Entry 7M2N (X-ray diffraction, 2.50 A resolution); this record covers chains A and D of the 4 polymer chains in the assembly.

[Chain A (and D)]
Protein: L-lactate dehydrogenase A chain
Source organism: Homo sapiens
Notes: EC 1.1.1.27; chain D of this document is another copy of the same molecule, construct and numbering; everything in this record applies to it too
Reference sequence: P00338 (LDHA_HUMAN); residues 0-331 here correspond to UniProt positions 1-332 (UniProt number = residue number + 1)
Amino-acid sequence (338 residues; numbered 0 to 337; the number before each row is that of its first residue; numbering starts at 0):
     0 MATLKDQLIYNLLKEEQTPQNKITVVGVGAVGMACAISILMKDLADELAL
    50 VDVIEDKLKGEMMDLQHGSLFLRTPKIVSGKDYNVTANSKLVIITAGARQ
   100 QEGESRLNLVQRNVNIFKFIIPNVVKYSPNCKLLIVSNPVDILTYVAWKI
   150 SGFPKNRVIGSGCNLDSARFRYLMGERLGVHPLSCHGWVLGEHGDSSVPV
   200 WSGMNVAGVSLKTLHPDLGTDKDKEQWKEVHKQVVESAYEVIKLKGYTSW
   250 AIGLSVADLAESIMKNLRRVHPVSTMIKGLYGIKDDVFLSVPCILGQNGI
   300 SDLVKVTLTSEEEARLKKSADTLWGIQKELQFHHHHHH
Not modelled in the structure: 0, 13-16, 332-337 (chain D: 0, 332-337)
Sequence notes: expression tag (332-337)
Swiss-Prot annotation at these positions:
  - active site: H192 (Proton acceptor)
  - binding site (NAD(+)): R98, N137
  - binding site (substrate): R105, N137, R168, T247
  - modified residue: A1 (N-acetylalanine), K4 (N6-acetyllysine), Y9 (Phosphotyrosine), K13 (N6-acetyllysine), T17 (Phosphothreonine), K56 (N6-acetyllysine), K80 (N6-acetyllysine), K117 (N6-acetyllysine), K125 (N6-acetyllysine), K223 (N6-acetyllysine), K231 (N6-acetyllysine), Y238 (Phosphotyrosine), K242 (N6-acetyllysine), T308 (Phosphothreonine), S309 (Phosphoserine), K317 (N6-acetyllysine), T321 (Phosphothreonine)
  - cross-link: K56 (Glycyl lysine isopeptide (Lys-Gly) (interchain with G-Cter in SUMO2))
Residues lining bound ligands:
  - NADH (NAI; 1,4-dihydronicotinamide adenine dinucleotide): V25, G26, V27, G28, A29, V30, G31, D51, V52, I53, Y82, T94, A95, G96, R98, I115, F118, I119, V135, S136, N137, V139, S160, G161, L164, H192, Y246, T247, I251
  - YOJ (5-[(5'-{1-(4-carboxy-1,3-thiazol-2-yl)-5-(cyclopropylmethyl)-4-[(3-fluoro-4-sulfamoylphenyl)methyl]-1H-pyrazol-3-yl}-2'-fluoro[1,1'-biphenyl]-4-yl)oxy]-1H-1,2,3-triazole-4-carboxylic acid): R105, L106, L108, V109, N137, P138, V139, D140, I141, L164, R168, E191, H192, G193, D194, V234, A237, Y238, I241, T247, T321, L322, I325

[Interface between chain A and chain D]
Residue-residue contacts - 59 pairs, chain A then chain D:
  D5(A) with K304(D), hydrogen bond (backbone-side chain)
  Q6(A) with K304(D)
  L7(A) with V303(D); K304(D), hydrogen bond (backbone-backbone)
  I8(A) with D301(D); L302(D)
  Y9(A) with D301(D); L302(D), hydrogen bond (backbone-backbone)
  N10(A) with S300(D), hydrogen bond (side chain-backbone); D301(D), hydrogen bond
  L11(A) with I299(D), hydrophobic; S300(D), hydrogen bond (backbone-backbone)
  L12(A) with N155(D); N297(D); S300(D)
  T17(A) with Q296(D), hydrogen bond (backbone-side chain)
  Q19(A) with K89(D), hydrogen bond; Q296(D)
  N20(A) with N20(D), hydrogen bond
  D42(A) with K264(D), salt bridge
  D45(A) with K264(D)
  R72(A) with E260(D), salt bridge; K264(D); L266(D); R268(D)
  P74(A) with K264(D); N265(D)
  K89(A) with Q19(D), hydrogen bond
  K154(A) with L11(D)
  N155(A) with L12(D)
  E260(A) with R72(D), salt bridge
  K264(A) with D42(D), salt bridge; D45(D); R72(D); P74(D)
  N265(A) with P74(D)
  L266(A) with R72(D)
  Q296(A) with E15(D); Q16(D); T17(D), hydrogen bond (side chain-backbone); Q19(D); D45(D)
  N297(A) with Q16(D)
  I299(A) with L11(D); L12(D)
  S300(A) with N10(D), hydrogen bond (backbone-side chain); L11(D), hydrogen bond (backbone-backbone); L12(D), hydrogen bond (backbone-backbone)
  D301(A) with I8(D); Y9(D); N10(D), hydrogen bond
  L302(A) with L7(D); I8(D); Y9(D), hydrogen bond (backbone-backbone); L11(D), hydrophobic
  V303(A) with L7(D)
  K304(A) with D5(D), hydrogen bond (side chain-backbone); Q6(D), hydrogen bond (side chain-backbone); L7(D), hydrogen bond (backbone-backbone)
Interface residues without a listed pair, chain A (32 interface residues in all): R268, I293
Interface residues without a listed pair, chain D (35 interface residues in all): E14, K154, I293

[Summary]
32 residues of chain A and 35 residues of chain D are in contact, with 19 hydrogen bonds and 4 salt bridges.
Among the polar pairs are D42(A)-K264(D), R72(A)-E260(D) and D5(A)-K304(D). Ligands of chain A: NADH and
compound YOJ.
Both chains are L-lactate dehydrogenase A chain (Homo sapiens). Entry 7M2N (Crystal structure of Human Lactate
Dehydrogenase A with Inhibitor Compound 15) was determined by X-ray diffraction together with 8FW6 from the
same study.
